8HVT - chains B and D of the 4 polymer chains in the assembly; structure by electron microscopy, 3.60 A resolution.

[Chain B (and D)]
Protein: Osteopetrosis-associated transmembrane protein 1
Organism: Homo sapiens
Notes: chain D of this document is another copy of the same molecule, construct and numbering; everything in this record applies to it too
UniProt: Q86WC4 (OSTM1_HUMAN); residues 1-334 here = UniProt positions 1-334
Chain sequence (334 residues; numbered 1 to 334; the number before each row is that of its first residue):
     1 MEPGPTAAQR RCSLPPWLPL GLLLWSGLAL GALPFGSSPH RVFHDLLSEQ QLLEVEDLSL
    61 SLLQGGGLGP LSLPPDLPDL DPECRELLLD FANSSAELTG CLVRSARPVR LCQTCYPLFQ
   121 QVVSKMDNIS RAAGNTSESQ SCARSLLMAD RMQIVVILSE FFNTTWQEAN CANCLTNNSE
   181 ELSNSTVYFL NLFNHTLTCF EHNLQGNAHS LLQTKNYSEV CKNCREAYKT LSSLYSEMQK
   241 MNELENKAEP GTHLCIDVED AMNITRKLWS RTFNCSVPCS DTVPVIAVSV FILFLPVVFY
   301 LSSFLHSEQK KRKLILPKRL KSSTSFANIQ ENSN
Disordered / not traced: 1-75, 132-142, 204-220, 307-334
Curated features (UniProtKB/Swiss-Prot):
  - modified residue (Phosphoserine): Ser322, Ser325, Ser333
  - glycosylation (N-linked (GlcNAc...) asparagine): Asn93, Asn128, Asn135, Asn163, Asn177, Asn184, Asn194, Asn216, Asn263, Asn274
Cystine bridges: Cys101-Cys115, Cys112-Cys171, Cys174-Cys255
Covalent attachments: N-acetylglucosamine (NAG) linked to Asn128, Asn163, Asn194; glycan linked to Asn263

[Interface between chain B and chain D]
Pairs across the interface (70):
  Leu77(B) - Lys267(D)
  Leu77(B) - Leu268(D)  hydrophobic
  Pro78(B) - Pro108(D)
  Pro78(B) - Ile264(D)  hydrophobic
  Leu80(B) - Arg107(D)
  Leu80(B) - Pro108(D)
  Leu88(B) - Val103(D)
  Leu88(B) - Ala106(D)  hydrophobic
  Leu89(B) - Arg104(D)  hydrogen bond (backbone-side chain)
  Phe91(B) - Val103(D)  hydrophobic
  Ala92(B) - Val103(D)  hydrophobic
  Ala92(B) - Arg104(D)
  Asn93(B) - Arg104(D)
  Ser95(B) - Thr99(D)
  Ala96(B) - Ala96(D)
  Thr99(B) - Ser95(D)
  Thr99(B) - Thr99(D)  hydrogen bond
  Thr99(B) - Leu158(D)
  Leu102(B) - Ile154(D)
  Val103(B) - Leu88(D)
  Val103(B) - Phe91(D)  hydrophobic
  Val103(B) - Ala92(D)  hydrophobic
  Val103(B) - Leu158(D)  hydrophobic
  Arg104(B) - Leu89(D)  hydrogen bond (side chain-backbone)
  Arg104(B) - Ala92(D)
  Arg104(B) - Asn93(D)
  Ala106(B) - Leu88(D)  hydrophobic
  Ala106(B) - Asp150(D)
  Ala106(B) - Ile154(D)  hydrophobic
  Arg107(B) - Leu80(D)
  Arg107(B) - Ser145(D)
  Arg107(B) - Ala149(D)
  Pro108(B) - Pro78(D)
  Pro108(B) - Leu80(D)
  Val109(B) - Asp150(D)
  Ser145(B) - Arg107(D)
  Ala149(B) - Arg107(D)
  Asp150(B) - Ala106(D)
  Asp150(B) - Val109(D)
  Asp150(B) - Asp260(D)
  Arg151(B) - Glu168(D)  hydrogen bond (side chain-backbone)
  Arg151(B) - Ala169(D)
  Arg151(B) - His253(D)
  Arg151(B) - Leu254(D)  hydrogen bond (side chain-backbone)
  Arg151(B) - Ile256(D)
  Arg151(B) - Glu259(D)  salt bridge
  Met152(B) - Thr165(D)
  Met152(B) - Ala169(D)  hydrophobic
  Met152(B) - Ile256(D)  hydrophobic
  Ile154(B) - Leu102(D)
  Ile154(B) - Ala106(D)  hydrophobic
  Ile154(B) - Thr165(D)
  Leu158(B) - Thr99(D)
  Leu158(B) - Val103(D)  hydrophobic
  Leu158(B) - Phe161(D)  hydrophobic
  Phe161(B) - Leu158(D)  hydrophobic
  Thr165(B) - Met152(D)
  Thr165(B) - Ile154(D)
  Glu168(B) - Arg151(D)  hydrogen bond (backbone-side chain)
  Ala169(B) - Arg151(D)
  Ala169(B) - Met152(D)  hydrophobic
  His253(B) - Arg151(D)
  Leu254(B) - Arg151(D)  hydrogen bond (backbone-side chain)
  Ile256(B) - Arg151(D)
  Ile256(B) - Met152(D)  hydrophobic
  Glu259(B) - Arg151(D)  salt bridge
  Asp260(B) - Asp150(D)
  Ile264(B) - Pro78(D)  hydrophobic
  Lys267(B) - Leu77(D)
  Leu268(B) - Leu77(D)  hydrophobic
Interface residues without a listed pair, chain B (43 interface residues in all): Arg85, Gly100, Leu111, Val155, Ile157, Leu197
Interface residues without a listed pair, chain D (43 interface residues in all): Arg85, Gly100, Leu111, Val155, Ile157, Leu197

[Summary]
Chain B and chain D each contribute 43 residues to their interface; the contacts include 7 hydrogen bonds and
2 salt bridges. Polar pairs include Arg151(B)-Glu259(D), Leu89(B)-Arg104(D) and Thr99(B)-Thr99(D). Covalently
linked N-acetylglucosamine: at Asn128(B), Asn163(B) and Asn194(B).
Chain B and chain D are both Osteopetrosis-associated transmembrane protein 1 (Homo sapiens); the structure,
Structure of the human CLC-7/Ostm1 complex reveals a novel state, was determined by electron microscopy.
